7VFX - chains A and B of the 6 polymer chains in the assembly; structure by electron microscopy, 2.80 A resolution.

== Chain A ==
Name: Guanine nucleotide-binding protein G(i) subunit alpha-1
Organism: Homo sapiens
UniProtKB: P63096 (GNAI1_HUMAN); residue numbers follow UniProt; this construct covers 1-354
Amino-acid sequence (354 residues; each row starts with the number of its first residue):
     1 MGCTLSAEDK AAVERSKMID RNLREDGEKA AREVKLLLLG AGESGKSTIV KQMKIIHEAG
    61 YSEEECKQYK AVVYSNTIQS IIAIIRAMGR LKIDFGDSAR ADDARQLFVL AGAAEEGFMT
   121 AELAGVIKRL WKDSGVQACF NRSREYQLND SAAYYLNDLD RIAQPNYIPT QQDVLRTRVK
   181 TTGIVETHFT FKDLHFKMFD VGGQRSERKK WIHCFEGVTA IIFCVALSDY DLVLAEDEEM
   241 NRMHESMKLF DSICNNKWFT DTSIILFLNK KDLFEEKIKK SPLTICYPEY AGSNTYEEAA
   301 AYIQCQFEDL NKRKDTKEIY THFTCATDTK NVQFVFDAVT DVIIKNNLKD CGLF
Disordered / not traced: 1-4, 56-178, 230-238

== Chain B ==
Name: Guanine nucleotide-binding protein G(I)/G(S)/G(T) subunit beta-1
Organism: Homo sapiens
UniProtKB: P62873 (GBB1_HUMAN); numbering as in UniProt (aligned over 2-340)
Amino-acid sequence (357 residues; numbered -16 to 340; the number before each row is that of its first residue; numbers below 1 keep their minus sign (His-16 is residue -16)):
   -16 HHHHHHLEVL FQGPGSSGSE LDQLRQEAEQ LKNQIRDARK ACADATLSQI TNNIDPVGRI
    44 QMRTRRTLRG HLAKIYAMHW GTDSRLLVSA SQDGKLIIWD SYTTNKVHAI PLRSSWVMTC
   104 AYAPSGNYVA CGGLDNICSI YNLKTREGNV RVSRELAGHT GYLSCCRFLD DNQIVTSSGD
   164 TTCALWDIET GQQTTTFTGH TGDVMSLSLA PDTRLFVSGA CDASAKLWDV REGMCRQTFT
   224 GHESDINAIC FFPNGNAFAT GSDDATCRLF DLRADQELMT YSHDNIICGI TSVSFSKSGR
   284 LLLAGYDDFN CNVWDALKAD RAGVLAGHDN RVSCLGVTDD GMAVATGSWD SFLKIWN
Disordered / not traced: -16 to 4
Construct notes: expression tag (-16 to 1)

== How chain A and chain B interact ==
Pairs across the interface - 48 pairs, chain A then chain B:
  Ala12(A) - Asn88(B)
  Val13(A) - Asn88(B)
  Arg15(A) - Val90(B)  hydrogen bond (side chain-backbone)
  Arg15(A) - His91(B)
  Ser16(A) - Asn88(B)  hydrogen bond
  Ser16(A) - Lys89(B)  hydrogen bond (side chain-backbone)
  Ile19(A) - Lys89(B)
  Ile19(A) - Ala92(B)  hydrophobic
  Asp20(A) - Lys89(B)  salt bridge
  Leu23(A) - Gly53(B)
  Leu23(A) - Leu55(B)
  Leu23(A) - Lys78(B)
  Leu23(A) - Ile80(B)  hydrophobic
  Leu23(A) - Lys89(B)
  Asp26(A) - Lys78(B)  salt bridge
  Gly27(A) - Leu55(B)
  Lys180(A) - Ile120(B)
  Lys180(A) - Glu138(B)
  Thr181(A) - Asp118(B)  hydrogen bond (side chain-backbone)
  Thr182(A) - Asn119(B)
  Gly183(A) - Leu117(B)
  Gly183(A) - Asn119(B)
  Ile184(A) - Trp99(B)
  Ile184(A) - Leu117(B)
  Phe199(A) - Trp99(B)  hydrophobic
  Gln204(A) - Leu117(B)
  Gln204(A) - Asn119(B)
  Gln204(A) - Tyr145(B)
  Ser206(A) - Tyr145(B)
  Ser206(A) - Gly162(B)
  Glu207(A) - Asp186(B)  hydrogen bond (backbone-side chain)
  Lys209(A) - Asp228(B)  salt bridge
  Lys210(A) - Tyr145(B)
  Lys210(A) - Met188(B)
  Lys210(A) - Cys204(B)
  Lys210(A) - Asp228(B)  salt bridge
  Lys210(A) - Asn230(B)
  Lys210(A) - Asp246(B)  salt bridge
  Trp211(A) - Tyr145(B)
  His213(A) - Lys57(B)  hydrogen bond (backbone-side chain)
  His213(A) - Tyr59(B)
  Cys214(A) - Tyr59(B)
  Cys214(A) - Gln75(B)
  Cys214(A) - Trp99(B)
  Phe215(A) - Trp99(B)  hydrophobic
  Glu216(A) - Lys57(B)  salt bridge
  Trp258(A) - Arg314(B)
  Trp258(A) - Trp332(B)  hydrophobic
Other interface residues (no listed pair), chain B (32 interface residues in all): Met101, His142, Thr143, Gly144

== Overview ==
The interface between chain A and chain B involves 26 residues on one side and 32 on the other; the contacts
include 6 hydrogen bonds and 6 salt bridges. Among the polar pairs are Asp20(A)-Lys89(B), Asp26(A)-Lys78(B)
and Lys209(A)-Asp228(B).
Here chain A is Guanine nucleotide-binding protein G(i) subunit alpha-1 and chain B is Guanine
nucleotide-binding protein G(I)/G(S)/G(T) subunit beta-1, both from Homo sapiens. Entry 7VFX (The structure of
Formyl Peptide Receptor 1 in complex with Gi and peptide agonist fMIFL) was determined by electron microscopy
together with 7EUO from the same study.
